6RIQ - chains A and B of the 22 polymer chains in the assembly; structure by electron microscopy, 3.10 A resolution.

Chain A (and B):
Name: MinC
Organism: Pseudomonas aeruginosa
Notes: chain B of this document is another copy of the same molecule, construct and numbering; everything in this record applies to it too
Reference sequence: A0A2R4B4N7 (A0A2R4B4N7_PSEAI); numbering as in UniProt (aligned over 120-263)
Chain sequence (144 residues; numbered 120 to 263; the number before each row is that of its first residue):
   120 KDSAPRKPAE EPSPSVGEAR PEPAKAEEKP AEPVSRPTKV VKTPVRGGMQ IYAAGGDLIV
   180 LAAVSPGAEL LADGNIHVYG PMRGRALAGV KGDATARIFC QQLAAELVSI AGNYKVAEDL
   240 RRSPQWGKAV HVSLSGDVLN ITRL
Unresolved in the structure: 120-155, 263

How chain A and chain B interact:
Contacting residue pairs (22):
  Thr157(A) - Asp176(B)  hydrogen bond
  Thr157(A) - Asn194(B)
  Val159(A) - Arg216(B)
  Lys161(A) - Arg216(B)
  Asp176(A) - Thr157(B)  hydrogen bond
  Asp176(A) - Asp176(B)
  Ile178(A) - Asn194(B)
  Ile178(A) - His196(B)
  Leu180(A) - Arg216(B)
  Leu180(A) - Phe218(B)  hydrophobic
  Asn194(A) - Ile178(B)
  His196(A) - Ile178(B)
  His196(A) - Tyr198(B)  hydrogen bond
  Tyr198(A) - His196(B)  hydrogen bond
  Tyr198(A) - Tyr198(B)  hydrogen bond
  Tyr198(A) - Phe218(B)  hydrophobic
  Arg216(A) - Lys161(B)
  Arg216(A) - Leu180(B)
  Phe218(A) - Leu180(B)  hydrophobic
  Phe218(A) - Tyr198(B)
  Gln220(A) - Gln220(B)  hydrogen bond
  Ala248(A) - Gln220(B)
Other interface residues (no listed pair), chain A (14 interface residues in all): His250
Other interface residues (no listed pair), chain B (14 interface residues in all): Val159, Ala248, His250

Summary:
The chain A/chain B interface involves 14 residues from each chain; the contacts include 6 hydrogen bonds.
Among the polar pairs are Thr157(A)-Asp176(B), His196(A)-Tyr198(B) and Tyr198(A)-Tyr198(B).
Both chains are MinC (Pseudomonas aeruginosa). Entry 6RIQ (MinCD filament from Pseudomonas aeruginosa) was
determined by electron microscopy.
